Entry 5J0T (X-ray diffraction, 2.00 A resolution); this record covers chains A and T of the 4 polymer chains in the assembly.

[Chain A]
Protein: DNA polymerase beta
Organism: Homo sapiens
Notes: EC 2.7.7.7, 4.2.99.-
UniProtKB: P06746 (DPOLB_HUMAN); residues 1-335 here = UniProt positions 1-335
Sequence (335 residues; row label = number of the first residue in the row):
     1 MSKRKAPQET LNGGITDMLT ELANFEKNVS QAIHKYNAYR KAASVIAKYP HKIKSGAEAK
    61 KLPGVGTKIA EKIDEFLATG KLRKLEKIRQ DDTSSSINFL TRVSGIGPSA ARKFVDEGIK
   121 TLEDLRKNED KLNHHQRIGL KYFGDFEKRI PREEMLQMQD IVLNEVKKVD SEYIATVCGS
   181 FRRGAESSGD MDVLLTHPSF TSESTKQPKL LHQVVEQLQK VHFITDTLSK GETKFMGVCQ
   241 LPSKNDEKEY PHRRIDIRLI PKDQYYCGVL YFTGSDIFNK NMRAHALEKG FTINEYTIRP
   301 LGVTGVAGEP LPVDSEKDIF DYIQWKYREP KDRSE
Unresolved in the structure: 1-5, 205-207
Curated features (UniProtKB/Swiss-Prot):
  - region: Arg183 to Asp192 (DNA-binding)
  - active site: Lys72 (Nucleophile)
  - binding site (K(+)): Lys60, Leu62, Val65, Thr101, Val103, Ile106
  - binding site (Na(+)): Lys60, Leu62, Val65, Thr101, Val103, Ile106
  - binding site (dATP): Arg149, Ser180, Arg183, Gly189, Asp190
  - binding site (dCTP): Arg149, Ser180, Arg183, Gly189, Asp190
  - binding site (dGTP): Arg149, Ser180, Arg183, Gly189, Asp190, Asp192
  - binding site (dTTP): Arg149, Ser180, Arg183, Gly189, Asp190
  - binding site (Mg(2+)): Asp190, Asp192, Asp256
  - modified residue: Lys72 (N6-acetyllysine), Arg83 (Omega-N-methylarginine), Arg152 (Omega-N-methylarginine)
  - cross-link (Glycyl lysine isopeptide (Lys-Gly)): Lys41 (interchain with G-Cter in ubiquitin), Lys61 (interchain with G-Cter in ubiquitin), Lys81 (interchain with G-Cter in ubiquitin)

[Chain T]
Molecule: Template Strand
Sequence (16 nucleotides; row label = number of the first residue in the row):
     1 CCGACAGCGC ATCAGC

[How chain A and chain T interact]
Contacting residue pairs (15; chain A residue first):
  His34(A) with DC5(T), stacking on the base
  Asn133(A) with DT12(T), phosphate contact
  His134(A) with DT12(T), phosphate contact
  Ser229(A) with DC10(T), phosphate contact; DA11(T), phosphate contact
  Lys230(A) with DC10(T), hydrogen bond to the phosphate; DA11(T), hydrogen bond to the phosphate
  Gly231(A) with DC10(T), phosphate contact
  Glu232(A) with DC10(T), hydrogen bond to the phosphate
  Thr233(A) with DG9(T), hydrogen bond to the phosphate; DC10(T), hydrogen bond to the phosphate
  Lys234(A) with DG9(T), hydrogen bond to the base; DC10(T), hydrogen bond to the phosphate
  Tyr271(A) with DA6(T), base contact
  Tyr296(A) with DC8(T), sugar contact
Other interface residues (no listed pair), chain A (12 interface residues in all): Leu228

[Summary]
12 residues of chain A and 7 residues of chain T are in contact; the contacts include 7 hydrogen bonds and 1
aromatic stacking contact. Polar pairs include Lys234(A)-DG9(T), Lys230(A)-DC10(T) and Lys230(A)-DA11(T).
Chain A is DNA polymerase beta (Homo sapiens) and chain T is Template Strand; the structure, Binary complex
crystal structure of DNA polymerase Beta with G:A mismatch at the primer terminus, was determined by X-ray
diffraction (same publication as 5J0O, 5J0P, 5J0Q, 5J0R, 5J0S, 5J0U and 16 further entries).
